Entry 1XMH (X-ray diffraction, 2.32 A resolution); this record covers chains C and E of the 6 polymer chains in the assembly.

[Chain C]
Protein: Methane monooxygenase component A beta chain
Organism: Methylococcus capsulatus
Notes: EC 1.14.13.25; fragment: beta subunit
UniProtKB: P18798 (MEMB_METCA); residues 2-389 here correspond to UniProt positions 1-388 (UniProt number = residue number - 1)
Amino-acid sequence (388 residues; each row starts with the number of its first residue):
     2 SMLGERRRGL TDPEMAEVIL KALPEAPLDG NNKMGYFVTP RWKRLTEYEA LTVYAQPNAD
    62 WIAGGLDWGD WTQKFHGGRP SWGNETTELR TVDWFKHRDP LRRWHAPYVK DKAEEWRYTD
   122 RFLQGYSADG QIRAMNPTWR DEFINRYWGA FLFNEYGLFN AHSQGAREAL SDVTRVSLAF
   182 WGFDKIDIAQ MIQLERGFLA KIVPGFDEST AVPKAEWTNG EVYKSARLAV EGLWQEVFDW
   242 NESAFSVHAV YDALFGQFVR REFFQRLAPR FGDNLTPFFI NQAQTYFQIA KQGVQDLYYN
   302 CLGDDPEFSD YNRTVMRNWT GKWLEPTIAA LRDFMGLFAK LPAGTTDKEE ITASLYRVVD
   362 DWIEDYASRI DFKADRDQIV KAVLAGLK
Construct notes: conflict Glu18 (Ala17 in P18798), Arg370 (Ala369 in P18798)

[Chain E]
Protein: Methane monooxygenase component A gamma chain
Organism: Methylococcus capsulatus
Notes: EC 1.14.13.25; fragment: gamma subunit
UniProtKB: P11987 (MEMG_METCA); residues 2-170 here correspond to UniProt positions 1-169 (UniProt number = residue number - 1)
Amino-acid sequence (169 residues; row label = number of the first residue in the row):
     2 AKLGIHSNDT RDAWVNKIAQ LNTLEKAAEM LKQFRMDHTT PFRNSYELDN DYLWIEAKLE
    62 EKVAVLKARA FNEVDFRHKT AFGEDAKSVL DGTVAKMNAA KDKWEAEKIH IGFRQAYKPP
   122 IMPVNYFLDG ERQLGTRLME LRNLNYYDTP LEELRKQRGV RVVHLQSPH
Unresolved in the structure: 169-170

[How chain C and chain E interact]
Contacting residue pairs (61; chain C residue first):
  Asp61(C) with His7(E), salt bridge; Arg12(E), salt bridge; Trp55(E)
  Trp62(C) with Leu54(E); Trp55(E); Ala58(E)
  Leu67(C) with His7(E), hydrogen bond (backbone-side chain)
  Asp68(C) with His7(E), hydrogen bond (backbone-side chain)
  Trp69(C) with Ile6(E), hydrophobic; His7(E)
  Gly70(C) with Leu54(E)
  Asp71(C) with Tyr53(E); Leu54(E)
  His77(C) with His111(E); Leu139(E); Met140(E); Arg143(E), hydrogen bond
  Gly78(C) with His111(E); Ile112(E); Arg115(E); Leu139(E)
  Gly79(C) with Arg115(E)
  Arg80(C) with Arg115(E); Glu132(E)
  Pro81(C) with Arg115(E)
  Asn85(C) with Ala58(E); Glu61(E)
  Glu86(C) with Arg115(E), salt bridge; Lys119(E); Pro120(E); Val125(E); Phe128(E)
  Thr87(C) with Val125(E); Leu129(E)
  Thr88(C) with Val125(E)
  Glu89(C) with Pro124(E); Val125(E), hydrogen bond (side chain-backbone)
  Arg91(C) with Ala58(E); Glu61(E), salt bridge
  Val238(C) with Asn126(E)
  Phe239(C) with Asn126(E), hydrogen bond (backbone-side chain); Leu129(E); Asp130(E); Arg133(E)
  Asp240(C) with Val125(E); Asn126(E), hydrogen bond (backbone-side chain)
  Glu243(C) with Asn126(E), hydrogen bond
  Phe309(C) with Glu62(E); Val66(E), hydrophobic
  Tyr312(C) with Ala65(E); Val66(E), hydrophobic; Ala69(E), hydrophobic; Phe77(E)
  Thr315(C) with Ala69(E)
  Val316(C) with Phe77(E), hydrophobic
  Arg318(C) with Glu74(E)
  Asn319(C) with Glu74(E), hydrogen bond (side chain-backbone); Phe77(E); Arg78(E), hydrogen bond
  Lys323(C) with Arg78(E); Asn126(E)
Also at the interface, not in a pair above, chain C (32 interface residues in all): Gln165, Glu237, Asp311
Also at the interface, not in a pair above, chain E (34 interface residues in all): Arg70, Pro121, Asn144

[In short]
The interface between chain C and chain E involves 32 residues on one side and 34 on the other; the contacts
include 9 hydrogen bonds and 4 salt bridges. Polar contacts include Asp61(C)-His7(E), Asp61(C)-Arg12(E) and
Glu86(C)-Arg115(E).
Here chain C is Methane monooxygenase component A beta chain and chain E is Methane monooxygenase component A
gamma chain, both from Methylococcus capsulatus. Entry 1XMH (Structure of Co(II) reconstituted methane
monooxygenase hydroxylase from M. capsulatus (Bath)) was determined by X-ray diffraction (same publication as
1XMF and 1XMG).
